8PYX - chain A; structure by X-ray diffraction, 2.02 A resolution.

# Chain A
Molecule: Fatty-acyl-CoA synthase
Organism: Streptoalloteichus hindustanus
UniProt: A0A1M5ABR5 (A0A1M5ABR5_STRHI); residues 1-508 here = UniProt positions 1-508
Amino-acid sequence (508 residues; each row starts with the number of its first residue):
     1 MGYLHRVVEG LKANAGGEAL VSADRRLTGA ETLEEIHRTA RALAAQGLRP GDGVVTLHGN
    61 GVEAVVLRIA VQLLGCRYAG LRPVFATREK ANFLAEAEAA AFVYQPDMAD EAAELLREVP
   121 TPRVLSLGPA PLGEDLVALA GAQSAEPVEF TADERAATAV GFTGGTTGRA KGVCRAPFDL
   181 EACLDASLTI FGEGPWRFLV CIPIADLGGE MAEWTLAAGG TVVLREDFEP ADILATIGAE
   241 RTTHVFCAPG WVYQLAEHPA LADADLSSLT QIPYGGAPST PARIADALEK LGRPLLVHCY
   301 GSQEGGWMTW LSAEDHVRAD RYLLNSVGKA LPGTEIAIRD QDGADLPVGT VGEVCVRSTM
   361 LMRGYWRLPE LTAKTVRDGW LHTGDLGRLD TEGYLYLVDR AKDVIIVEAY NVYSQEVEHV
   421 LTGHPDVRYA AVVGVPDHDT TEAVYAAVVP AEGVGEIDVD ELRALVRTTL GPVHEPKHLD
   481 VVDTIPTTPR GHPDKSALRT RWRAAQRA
Unresolved in the structure: 167-169, 490-491, 505-508
Sequence notes: engineered mutation His492 (Lys in A0A1M5ABR5)
Small-molecule neighbours: adenosine (ADN): Gly275, Gly276, Ala277, Pro278, His298, Cys299, Tyr300, Gly301, Ser302, Val327, Thr383, Asp385, Leu397, Arg400, His492
What the authors report for this chain:
  - mutagenesis - R175A, F246A, W307A: abolished catalytic activity
  - specificity-determining residues: Leu207 (from molecular simulation)
  - mutagenesis - I202A: decreased catalytic activity
  - specificity-determining residues: Phe246

# In short
Bound to chain A: adenosine. The paper reports that R175A, F246A and W307A abolish catalytic activity;
specificity determinants Leu207 and Phe246.
Chain A is Fatty-acyl-CoA synthase (Streptoalloteichus hindustanus); the structure, Amide bond synthetase from
Streptomyces hindustanus K492H mutant in complex with Adenosine, was determined by X-ray diffraction together
with 8PPP and 8PYY from the same study.
